6YN3 - chains H and I of the 3 polymer chains in the assembly; structure by X-ray diffraction, 1.49 A resolution.

# Chain H
Name: Prothrombin
Organism: Homo sapiens
Notes: EC 3.4.21.5
UniProtKB: P00734 (THRB_HUMAN); the construct lacks a stretch of the UniProt sequence and is renumbered around it, so the offset changes along the chain: 16-36 = UniProt 364-384; 37-60 = UniProt 386-409; 61-77 = UniProt 419-435; 78-97 = UniProt 437-456; 7 more segments
Amino-acid sequence (259 residues; row label = number of the first residue in the row; note: 3 numbers in that range are skipped by the numbering (no residue carries them; nothing is unmodelled there); a row labelled like 60A-60I holds insertion residues (60A, then the next letters in order)):
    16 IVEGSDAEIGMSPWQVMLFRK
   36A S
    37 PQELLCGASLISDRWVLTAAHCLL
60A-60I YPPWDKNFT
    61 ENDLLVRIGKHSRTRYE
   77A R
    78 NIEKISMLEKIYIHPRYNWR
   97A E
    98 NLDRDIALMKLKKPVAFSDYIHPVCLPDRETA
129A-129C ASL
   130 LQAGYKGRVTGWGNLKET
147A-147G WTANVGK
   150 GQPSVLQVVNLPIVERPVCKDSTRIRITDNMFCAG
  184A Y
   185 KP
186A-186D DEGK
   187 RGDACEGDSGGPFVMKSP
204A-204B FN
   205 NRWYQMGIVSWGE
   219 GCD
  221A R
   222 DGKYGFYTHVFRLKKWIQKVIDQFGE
Not modelled in the structure: 147A-147G, 246-247
UniProt features mapped onto this chain:
  - region: Ala-183 to Val-200 (High affinity receptor-binding region which is also known as the TP508 peptide)
  - active site (Charge relay system): His-57, Asp-102, Ser-195
  - glycosylation: Asn-60G (N-linked (GlcNAc...) (complex) asparagine)
Cystine bridges: Cys-42/Cys-58, Cys-168/Cys-182, Cys-191/Cys-220
Glycans and other covalent adducts: N-acetylglucosamine (NAG) linked to Asn-60G
Bound ions: Na+ site 1: Lys-169, Thr-172, Phe-204A; Na+ site 2: Arg-221A, Lys-224
Residues lining bound ligands: 4-hydroxybenzamide (HBD): Asp-189, Ala-190, Cys-191, Glu-192, Ser-195, Val-213, Ser-214, Trp-215, Gly-216, Gly-219, Cys-220, Gly-226, Phe-227

# Chain I
Name: Hirudin variant-2
UniProtKB: P09945 (HIRV2_HIRME); residues 517-528 here correspond to UniProt positions 61-72 (UniProt number = residue number - 456)
Amino-acid sequence (12 residues; row label = number of the first residue in the row):
   517 GDFEEIPEEYLQ
Not modelled in the structure: 517, 528
Modified positions: Tyr-526 (O-sulfo-L-tyrosine; TYS)
UniProt features mapped onto this chain:
  - region: Asp-518 to Gln-528 (Interaction with fibrinogen-binding exosite of thrombin)
  - modified residue: Tyr-526 (Sulfotyrosine)

# Chain H / chain I interface
Residue-residue contacts - 19 pairs, chain H then chain I:
  Phe-34(H) with Phe-519(I), hydrophobic
  Gln-38(H) with Phe-519(I); Ile-522(I)
  Leu-40(H) with Phe-519(I)
  Leu-65(H) with Ile-522(I), hydrophobic; Tyr-526(I)
  Arg-67(H) with Ile-522(I)
  Arg-73(H) with Phe-519(I)
  Thr-74(H) with Asp-518(I); Phe-519(I); Glu-520(I), hydrogen bond (backbone-backbone)
  Arg-75(H) with Glu-520(I)
  Tyr-76(H) with Glu-520(I), hydrogen bond (backbone-side chain); Glu-521(I); Pro-523(I); Tyr-526(I)
  Glu-80(H) with Tyr-526(I)
  Lys-81(H) with Tyr-526(I)
  Ile-82(H) with Tyr-526(I)
Interface residues without a listed pair, chain H (15 interface residues in all): Met-32, Lys-36, Glu-39

# Summary
Chain H and chain I form an interface of 15 and 7 residues respectively, with 2 hydrogen bonds. Among the
polar pairs are Tyr-76(H)/Glu-520(I) and Thr-74(H)/Glu-520(I). Ligands of chain H: 4-hydroxybenzamide.
Covalently linked N-acetylglucosamine: at Asn-60G(H). From UniProt: 3 active-site residues on chain H.
Here chain H is Prothrombin (Homo sapiens) and chain I is Hirudin variant-2. Entry 6YN3 (Thrombin in complex
with 4-hydroxybenzamide (j89)) was determined by X-ray diffraction.
